Entry 3HV4 (X-ray diffraction, 2.60 A resolution); this record covers chain A.

# Chain A
Protein: Mitogen-activated protein kinase 14
Source organism: Homo sapiens
Notes: EC 2.7.11.24
Reference sequence: Q16539 (MK14_HUMAN); residue numbers follow UniProt; this construct covers 2-360
Amino-acid sequence (360 residues; each row starts with the number of its first residue):
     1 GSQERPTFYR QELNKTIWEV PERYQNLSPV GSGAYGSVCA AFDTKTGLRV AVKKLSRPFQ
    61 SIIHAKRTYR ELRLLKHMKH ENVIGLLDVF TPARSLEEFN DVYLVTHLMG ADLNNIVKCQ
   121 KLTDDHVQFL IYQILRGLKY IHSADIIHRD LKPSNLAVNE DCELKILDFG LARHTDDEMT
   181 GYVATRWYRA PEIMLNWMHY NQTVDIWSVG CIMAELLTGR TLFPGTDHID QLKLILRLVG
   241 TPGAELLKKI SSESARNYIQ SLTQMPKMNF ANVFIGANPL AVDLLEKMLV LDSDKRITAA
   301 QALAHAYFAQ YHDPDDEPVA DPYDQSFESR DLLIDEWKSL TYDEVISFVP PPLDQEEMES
Unresolved in the structure: 1-3, 173-182, 353-360
Sequence notes: expression tag (1)
Small-molecule neighbours: L51 (1-{3-[(6-aminoquinolin-4-yl)amino]phenyl}-3-[3-tert-butyl-1-(4-methylphenyl)-1H-pyrazol-5-yl]urea): V30, V38, A51, K53, R67, R70, E71, L74, L75, M78, V83, I84, L104, T106, H107, L108, M109, I141, H148, I166, L167, D168, F169
Curated features (UniProtKB/Swiss-Prot):
  - motif: T180 to Y182 (TXY)
  - active site: D168 (Proton acceptor)
  - binding site (ATP): V30 to V38, K53
  - modified residue: S2 (N-acetylserine), T16 (Phosphothreonine), K53 (N6-acetyllysine), K152 (N6-acetyllysine), T180 (Phosphothreonine), Y182 (Phosphotyrosine), T263 (Phosphothreonine), Y323 (Phosphotyrosine)
  - natural variant: A51 (A51V: In a gastric adenocarcinoma sample), P322 (P322R: In a lung adenocarcinoma sample)
  - mutagenesis: A34 (A34V: Lowered kinase activity), K53 (K53R: Loss of kinase activity), K54 (K54R: Impairs MAP2K6/MKK6-dependent autophosphorylation), Y69 (Y69H: Lowered kinase activity), D168 (D168A: Loss of kinase activity), T175 (T175A: No effect on either the kinase activity or tyrosine phosphorylation), D176 (D176A: Emulation of the active state. Increase in activity; when associated with S-327 or L-327), D177 (D177A: Loss of kinase activity), T180 (T180E: Loss of kinase activity), Y182 (Y182F: Loss of kinase activity), A320 (A320T: Lowered kinase activity), F327 (F327L: Emulation of the active state. Increase in activity; when associated with A-176; F327S: Emulation of the active state. Increase in activity; when associated with A-176), 1 further mutagenesis entry in UniProt

# Overview
Chain A binds compound L51. From UniProt: active-site residue D168, 10 ATP-binding residues and 13 mutagenesis
sites.
Chain A is Mitogen-activated protein kinase 14 (Homo sapiens); the structure, Human p38 MAP Kinase in Complex
with RL51, was determined by X-ray diffraction, deposited together with 3HV3, 3HV5, 3HV6 and 3HV7.
